PDB entry 7PCS | X-ray diffraction, 2.25 A resolution | chains A and B of the 4 polymer chains in the assembly

== Chain A ==
Name: BbsC
Organism: Thauera aromatica
UniProt: Q9KJF2 (Q9KJF2_THAAR); the construct has insertions or renumbered stretches relative to UniProt, so the offset changes along the chain: 1-98 = UniProt 1-98; 100-250 = UniProt 99-249
Amino-acid sequence (250 residues; numbered 1 to 250; the number before each row is that of its first residue):
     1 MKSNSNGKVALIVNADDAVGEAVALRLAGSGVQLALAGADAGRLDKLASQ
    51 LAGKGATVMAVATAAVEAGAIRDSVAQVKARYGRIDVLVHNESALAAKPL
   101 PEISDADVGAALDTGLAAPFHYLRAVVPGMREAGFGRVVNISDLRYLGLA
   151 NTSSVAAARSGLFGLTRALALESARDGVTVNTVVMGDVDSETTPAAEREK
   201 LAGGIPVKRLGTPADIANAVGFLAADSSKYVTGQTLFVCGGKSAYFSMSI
Disordered / not traced: 1-6
Differences from the reference sequence: engineered mutation K98 (Asn in Q9KJF2); insertion (99)

== Chain B ==
Name: BbsD
Organism: Thauera aromatica
UniProt: Q9KJF1 (Q9KJF1_THAAR); residue numbers follow UniProt; this construct covers 1-248
Amino-acid sequence (248 residues; each row starts with the number of its first residue):
     1 MGIQNRVALITGSASGMGKQTALRFAEQGAAVVINDIDAEKVRATVDEFS
    51 ARGHRVLGAVADIGNKAAVDGMVKQTIDAFGRIDILVNNAGMERAGALRK
   101 LSEADWDVTINVNLKGTFLCTQAVHGHMVENKHGRIVNIASRAWLGGAGQ
   151 TPYSSAKAGVVGMTRALAIELGRAGITVNCVAPGLIHTPMWDELPEKDQQ
   201 FLLSRQPTGKLGEPDDIANTLLFLADDDSGFVTGQVLYVCGGRSLFAG
Disordered / not traced: 1
UniProt features mapped onto this chain:
  - active site: Y153 (Proton acceptor)
  - binding site (NAD(+)): S15, D36, D62, I63, N89, Y153, K157
Small-molecule neighbours: NAD (nicotinamide-adenine-dinucleotide): G12, S15, G16, M17, N35, D36, I37, A61, D62, I63, G64, N89, A90, G91, V112, N113, I139, A140, S141, Y153, K157, P183, G184, L185, I186, T188, M190

== Interface between chain A and chain B ==
Pairs across the interface - 68 pairs, chain A then chain B:
  R26(A) - D228(B)  salt bridge
  R167(A) - L245(B)
  L171(A) - P207(B)  hydrophobic
  L171(A) - G242(B)
  L171(A) - L245(B)  hydrophobic
  A174(A) - P207(B)  hydrophobic
  A174(A) - T208(B)
  R175(A) - Q206(B)
  R175(A) - P207(B)  hydrogen bond (side chain-backbone)
  R175(A) - G209(B)
  P206(A) - A168(B)
  P206(A) - I169(B)
  P206(A) - G172(B)
  P206(A) - R173(B)  hydrogen bond (backbone-backbone)
  V207(A) - G172(B)
  V207(A) - F231(B)  hydrophobic
  K208(A) - R173(B)
  R209(A) - G230(B)  hydrogen bond (side chain-backbone)
  R209(A) - F231(B)
  L210(A) - F231(B)
  G211(A) - F231(B)
  D215(A) - F231(B)
  N218(A) - F223(B)
  N218(A) - D228(B)  hydrogen bond (side chain-backbone)
  N218(A) - S229(B)  hydrogen bond
  A219(A) - F223(B)  hydrophobic
  F222(A) - N219(B)
  F222(A) - T220(B)
  F222(A) - F223(B)  hydrophobic
  S227(A) - D216(B)
  S227(A) - N219(B)
  K229(A) - D216(B)  salt bridge
  Y230(A) - L185(B)  hydrogen bond (side chain-backbone)
  Y230(A) - Q206(B)  hydrogen bond
  Y230(A) - T208(B)
  Y230(A) - K210(B)
  Y230(A) - L211(B)
  Y230(A) - G212(B)  hydrogen bond (side chain-backbone)
  Y230(A) - D216(B)
  Y230(A) - V239(B)
  Y230(A) - C240(B)  hydrogen bond (side chain-backbone)
  Y230(A) - G241(B)  hydrogen bond (backbone-backbone)
  V231(A) - T220(B)
  V231(A) - Y238(B)
  T232(A) - G241(B)
  T232(A) - G242(B)
  G233(A) - L245(B)
  Q234(A) - L237(B)
  Q234(A) - Y238(B)  hydrogen bond (side chain-backbone)
  L236(A) - F223(B)  hydrophobic
  L236(A) - Q235(B)
  F237(A) - Q235(B)  hydrogen bond (backbone-side chain)
  V238(A) - F231(B)
  C239(A) - F231(B)  hydrogen bond (backbone-backbone)
  G240(A) - F231(B)  hydrogen bond (backbone-backbone)
  G240(A) - T233(B)
  G241(A) - T233(B)
  S243(A) - R165(B)
  S243(A) - Q235(B)  hydrogen bond
  A244(A) - R165(B)  hydrogen bond (backbone-side chain)
  A244(A) - I169(B)  hydrophobic
  Y245(A) - I169(B)
  F246(A) - R165(B)  hydrogen bond (backbone-side chain)
  S249(A) - R165(B)  hydrogen bond
  I250(A) - W144(B)
  I250(A) - V161(B)  hydrophobic
  I250(A) - R165(B)
  I250(A) - V236(B)  hydrophobic
Interface residues without a listed pair, chain A (38 interface residues in all): A170, D187, I205, T235
Interface residues without a listed pair, chain B (37 interface residues in all): I186, E213, V232, S244

== Overview ==
38 residues of chain A face 37 of chain B across their interface, with 18 hydrogen bonds and 2 salt bridges.
Polar contacts include R26(A)-D228(B), K229(A)-D216(B) and R175(A)-P207(B). Ligands of chain B: NAD.
Chain A is BbsC and chain B is BbsD, both from Thauera aromatica; the structure, Structure of the
heterotetrameric SDR family member BbsCD, was determined by X-ray diffraction.
